3VGD - chain A; structure by X-ray diffraction, 2.40 A resolution.

== Chain A ==
Name: Malto-oligosyltrehalose trehalohydrolase
From: Sulfolobus solfataricus
Notes: EC 3.2.1.141
UniProtKB: Q55088 (TREZ_SULSF); residues 1-558 here correspond to UniProt positions 2-559 (UniProt number = residue number + 1)
Chain sequence (558 residues; each row starts with the number of its first residue):
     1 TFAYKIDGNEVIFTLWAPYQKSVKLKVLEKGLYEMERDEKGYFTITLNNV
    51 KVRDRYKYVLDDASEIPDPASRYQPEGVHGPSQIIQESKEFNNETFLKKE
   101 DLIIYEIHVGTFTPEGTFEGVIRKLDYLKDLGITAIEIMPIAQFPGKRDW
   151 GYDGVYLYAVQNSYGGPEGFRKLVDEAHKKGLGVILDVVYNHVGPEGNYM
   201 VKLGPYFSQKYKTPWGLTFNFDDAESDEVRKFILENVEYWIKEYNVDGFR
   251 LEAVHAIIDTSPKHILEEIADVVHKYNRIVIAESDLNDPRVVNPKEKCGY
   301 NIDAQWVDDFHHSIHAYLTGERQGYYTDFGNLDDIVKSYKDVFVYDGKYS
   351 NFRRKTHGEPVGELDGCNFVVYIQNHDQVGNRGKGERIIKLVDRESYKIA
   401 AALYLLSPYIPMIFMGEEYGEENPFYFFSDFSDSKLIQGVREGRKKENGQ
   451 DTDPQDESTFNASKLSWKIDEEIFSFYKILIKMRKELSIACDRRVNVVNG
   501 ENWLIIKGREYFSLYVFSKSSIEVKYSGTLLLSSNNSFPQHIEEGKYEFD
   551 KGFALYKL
Not modelled in the structure: 1-2, 89-90, 558
Sequence notes: engineered mutation Glu252 (Asp253 in Q55088)
Disulfides: Cys298 forms a disulfide with the same residue of a neighbouring copy of this chain
Disulfides: Cys367-Cys491
Small-molecule neighbours: citrate anion (FLC): Gln323, Asn381, Arg382, Gly383, Lys384, Gly385, Glu386, Asn448, Gly449

== Overview ==
Chain A binds citrate anion.
Chain A is Malto-oligosyltrehalose trehalohydrolase (Sulfolobus solfataricus); the structure, Ctystal
structure of glycosyltrehalose trehalohydrolase (D252E), was determined by X-ray diffraction together with
3VGB, 3VGE, 3VGF, 3VGG and 3VGH from the same study.
